PDB entry 6RRD | electron microscopy, 3.10 A resolution | chains S and R of the 20 polymer chains in the assembly

# Chain S
Molecule: RNA polymerase I-specific transcription initiation factor RRN6
Source organism: Saccharomyces cerevisiae
Reference sequence: P32786 (RRN6_YEAST); residue numbers follow UniProt; this construct covers 1-894
Sequence (894 residues; numbered 1 to 894; the number before each row is that of its first residue):
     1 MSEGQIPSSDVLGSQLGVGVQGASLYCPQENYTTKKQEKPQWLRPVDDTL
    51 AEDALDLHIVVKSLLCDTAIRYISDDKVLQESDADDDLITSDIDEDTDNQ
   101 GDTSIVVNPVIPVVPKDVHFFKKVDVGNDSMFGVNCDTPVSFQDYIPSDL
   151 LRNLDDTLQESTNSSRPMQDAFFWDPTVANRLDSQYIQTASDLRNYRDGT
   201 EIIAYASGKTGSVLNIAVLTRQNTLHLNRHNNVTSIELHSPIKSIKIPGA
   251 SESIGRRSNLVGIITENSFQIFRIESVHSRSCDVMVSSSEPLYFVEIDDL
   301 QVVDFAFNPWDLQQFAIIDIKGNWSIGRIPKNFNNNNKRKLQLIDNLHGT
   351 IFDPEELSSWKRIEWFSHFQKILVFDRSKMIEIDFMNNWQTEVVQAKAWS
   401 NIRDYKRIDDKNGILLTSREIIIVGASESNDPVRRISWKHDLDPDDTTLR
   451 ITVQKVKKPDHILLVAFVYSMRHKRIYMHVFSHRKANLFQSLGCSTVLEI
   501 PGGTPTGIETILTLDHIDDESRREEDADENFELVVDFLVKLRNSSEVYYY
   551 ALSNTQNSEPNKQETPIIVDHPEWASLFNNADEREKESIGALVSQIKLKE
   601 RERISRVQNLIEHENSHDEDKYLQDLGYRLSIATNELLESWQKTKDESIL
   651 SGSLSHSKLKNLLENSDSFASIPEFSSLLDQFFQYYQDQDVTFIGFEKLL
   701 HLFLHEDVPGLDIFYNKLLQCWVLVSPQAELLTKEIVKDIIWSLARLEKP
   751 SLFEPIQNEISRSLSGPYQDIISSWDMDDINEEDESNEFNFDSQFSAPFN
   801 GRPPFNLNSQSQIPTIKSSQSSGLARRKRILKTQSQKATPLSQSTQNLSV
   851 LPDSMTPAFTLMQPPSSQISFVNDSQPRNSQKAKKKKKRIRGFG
Not modelled in the structure: 1-15, 69-169, 216-218, 307-315, 336-342, 516-530, 556-568, 650-655, 780-894

# Chain R
Molecule: RNA polymerase I-specific transcription initiation factor RRN11
Source organism: Saccharomyces cerevisiae
Reference sequence: Q04712 (RRN11_YEAST); residue numbers follow UniProt; this construct covers 1-507
Sequence (507 residues; numbered 1 to 507; the number before each row is that of its first residue):
     1 MFEVPITLTNRKFAQRRKLKYQYINYISRRFDRISKKSTTTDSLPTPENS
    51 AAENNDEEEGQNSEAGTYRRSVLQQKKRRRERHWRSVVGEIYSTTESETD
   101 SQEEETEEGGEHDTGIDKEDSDEERKFWKKYEKPEKSFEIWRTVSSQNKQ
   151 PINKQKMTYHNFKKIEKIPLRKMEIPLLHCTKENKLYFQSISRGLEPLKT
   201 STSEVRNYRTRHIVTLTDLLHLNVSRHNWSLAYKIFATLIRIPGVQIKSL
   251 WGIGVEILDNLSNSSSGLDFLQWMCQIYSSKSRFVQNINYRSIVPPFQTG
   301 SRTHTAKFAITYLWSSLINCQKSMEPSSNIIDKPFDTENDLLQELIDKIS
   351 EWVLTPPFMEDAEVWFIYASCHLLKADTLSRQFVNDNKNNDLIGLDRDIK
   401 INQVIKHIHYVRTFLKICLDKGGFAVPSRLIENQLKSFESRLYGEAQDIQ
   451 ERDVANVYDSIDNSSVENSFGDVYETNAEFLDTQLMDLSPEDNGLDEMHY
   501 SDEDSSE
Not modelled in the structure: 39-120, 325-344, 386-396, 444-507

# How chain S and chain R interact
Contacting residue pairs (141; chain S residue first):
  G17(S) with P427(R)
  V18(S) with F366(R), hydrophobic; F424(R); A425(R); V426(R), hydrophobic; P427(R)
  V20(S) with F424(R); A425(R)
  Q21(S) with G423(R)
  G22(S) with T143(R)
  A23(S) with W141(R)
  S24(S) with W141(R)
  Y26(S) with K136(R); S137(R); F138(R), hydrogen bond (side chain-backbone); W141(R)
  P28(S) with F297(R), hydrophobic
  Q29(S) with G252(R)
  E30(S) with G252(R); V255(R)
  N31(S) with T311(R)
  Y32(S) with L258(R), hydrophobic
  T34(S) with W314(R); E363(R), hydrogen bond
  K36(S) with W314(R); L317(R); I318(R); Q321(R), hydrogen bond
  Q37(S) with F366(R); L373(R); P427(R); L430(R)
  E38(S) with Q321(R), hydrogen bond; L373(R); L374(R); D377(R); Q434(R)
  K39(S) with L430(R)
  P40(S) with D377(R); Q434(R)
  W42(S) with R381(R)
  P45(S) with Q321(R)
  D48(S) with I318(R)
  F172(S) with L198(R)
  F173(S) with Y187(R), hydrophobic; S190(R); L195(R); P197(R), hydrophobic; L198(R)
  W174(S) with L195(R); E196(R), hydrogen bond (side chain-backbone); P197(R), hydrogen bond (side chain-backbone); L198(R)
  D175(S) with L195(R)
  P176(S) with L195(R); E196(R)
  I297(S) with Y159(R)
  D298(S) with M157(R); T158(R); Y159(R)
  N323(S) with K156(R); M157(R), hydrogen bond (side chain-backbone)
  N346(S) with K154(R), hydrogen bond (backbone-side chain)
  H348(S) with I152(R); K154(R), hydrogen bond (side chain-backbone); K156(R)
  G349(S) with N153(R); K154(R)
  T350(S) with N153(R), hydrogen bond (backbone-backbone); Q155(R)
  F352(S) with M157(R), hydrophobic
  P354(S) with I27(R); F31(R), hydrophobic
  E355(S) with I24(R); F127(R); K130(R), salt bridge; Y131(R), hydrogen bond
  L357(S) with K20(R); Y23(R), hydrophobic; I24(R), hydrophobic; I191(R); G194(R), hydrogen bond (backbone-backbone)
  S358(S) with G194(R); E196(R), hydrogen bond
  R377(S) with E196(R)
  E382(S) with V144(R)
  I383(S) with I152(R), hydrophobic
  N388(S) with I152(R)
  W389(S) with V144(R), hydrophobic; K149(R); Q150(R); I152(R)
  Q390(S) with K149(R); Q150(R), hydrogen bond (backbone-backbone); P151(R); I152(R); N153(R)
  T391(S) with V144(R)
  E392(S) with R142(R)
  V393(S) with W141(R); R142(R), hydrogen bond (backbone-backbone)
  V394(S) with E139(R); W141(R), hydrophobic
  Q395(S) with Y131(R); E139(R); I140(R), hydrogen bond (backbone-backbone); R142(R), hydrogen bond
  A396(S) with E139(R)
  K397(S) with W128(R); Y131(R)
  A398(S) with W128(R), hydrophobic; P134(R)
  W399(S) with K133(R); P134(R); V294(R), hydrophobic; P295(R)
  S400(S) with E139(R), hydrogen bond
  S418(S) with E139(R), hydrogen bond
  E420(S) with F138(R)
  I421(S) with F138(R), hydrophobic
  I423(S) with E139(R); W141(R), hydrophobic
  V433(S) with V144(R), hydrophobic
  I436(S) with W141(R), hydrophobic
  K439(S) with W141(R)
  D443(S) with F2(R); E3(R), hydrogen bond (backbone-backbone); H221(R), salt bridge
  P444(S) with M1(R); F2(R)
  D445(S) with M1(R), hydrogen bond (backbone-backbone)
  D446(S) with T200(R)
  T447(S) with E196(R); P197(R), hydrogen bond (side chain-backbone)
  T448(S) with L198(R)
  R472(S) with T200(R), hydrogen bond
  H473(S) with M1(R)
  R475(S) with M1(R)
  C494(S) with S225(R), hydrogen bond (backbone-side chain)
  S495(S) with S225(R)
  T496(S) with L222(R)
Also at the interface, not in a pair above, chain S (84 interface residues in all): L16, G19, K321, L347, S359, D384, N401, R403, R434, R542
Also at the interface, not in a pair above, chain R (82 interface residues in all): S28, E135, N148, F162, L186, R193, K199, I253, F284, P296, K307, S315

# Overview
84 residues of chain S and 82 residues of chain R are in contact, with 24 hydrogen bonds and 2 salt bridges.
Polar pairs include E355(S)-K130(R), D443(S)-H221(R) and Y26(S)-F138(R).
Here chain S is RNA polymerase I-specific transcription initiation factor RRN6 and chain R is RNA polymerase
I-specific transcription initiation factor RRN11, both from Saccharomyces cerevisiae. Entry 6RRD (RNA
Polymerase I Pre-initiation complex DNA opening intermediate 1) was determined by electron microscopy together
with 6RQH, 6RQL, 6RQT, 6RUI, 6RUO and 6RWE from the same study.
